PDB entry 9FP0 | electron microscopy, 3.37 A resolution | chains E and W of the 13 polymer chains in the assembly

[Chain E]
Protein: Cyclic di-GMP binding protein BcsE
From: Escherichia coli
Notes: engineered mutation(s): N-terminal Strep-tag
Sequence (536 residues; numbered -12 to 523; the number before each row is that of its first residue; numbers below 1 keep their minus sign (Met-12 is residue -12)):
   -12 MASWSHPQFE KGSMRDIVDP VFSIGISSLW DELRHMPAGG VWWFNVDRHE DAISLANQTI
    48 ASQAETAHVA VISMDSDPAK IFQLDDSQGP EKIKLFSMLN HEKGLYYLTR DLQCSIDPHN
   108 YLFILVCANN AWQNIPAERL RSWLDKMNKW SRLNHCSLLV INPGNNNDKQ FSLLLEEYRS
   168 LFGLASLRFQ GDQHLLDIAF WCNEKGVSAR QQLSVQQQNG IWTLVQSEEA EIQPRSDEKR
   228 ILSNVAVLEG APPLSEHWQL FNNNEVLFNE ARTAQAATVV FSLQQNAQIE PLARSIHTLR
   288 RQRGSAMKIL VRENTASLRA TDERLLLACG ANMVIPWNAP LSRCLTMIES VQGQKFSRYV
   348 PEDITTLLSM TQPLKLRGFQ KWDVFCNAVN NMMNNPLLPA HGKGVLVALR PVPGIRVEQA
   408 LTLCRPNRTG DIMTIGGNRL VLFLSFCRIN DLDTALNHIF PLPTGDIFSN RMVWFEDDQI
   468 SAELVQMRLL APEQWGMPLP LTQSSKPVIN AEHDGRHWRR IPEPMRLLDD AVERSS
Not modelled in the structure: -12 to 4, 214-222, 492-504, 516-523
Ligand contacts:
  - c-di-GMP (C2E; 9,9'-[(2R,3R,3aS,5S,7aR,9R,10R,10aS,12S,14aR)-3,5,10,12-tetrahydroxy-5,12-dioxidooctahydro-2H,7H-difuro[3,2-d:3',2'-j][1,3,7,9,2,8]tetraoxadiphosphacyclododecine-2,9-diyl]bis(2-amino-1,9-dihydro-6H-purin-6-one)), molecule 1: Asn273, Ile276, Ser304, Leu305, Arg306, Asp309, Arg364, Asn414, Arg415, Thr416, His445
  - c-di-GMP (C2E), molecule 2: Ala303, Leu305, Arg306, Ala307, Arg415, Asp418, Ser432, Phe433, Cys434, Asp438, Thr441, His445

[Chain W]
Protein: Cell division protein
From: Escherichia coli
Reference sequence: A0A0B1KWQ0 (A0A0B1KWQ0_ECOLX); numbering as in UniProt (aligned over 1-250)
Sequence (250 residues; row label = number of the first residue in the row):
     1 MAVLGLQGVR GGVGTTTITA ALAWSLQMLG ENVLVVDACP DNLLRLSFNV DFTHRQGWAR
    61 AMLDGQDWRD AGLRYTSQLD LLPFGQLSIE EQENPQHWQT RLSDICSGLQ QLKASGRYQW
   121 ILIDLPRDAS QITHQLLSLC DHSLAIVNVD ANCHIRLHQQ ALPDGAHILI NNFRIGSQVQ
   181 DDIYQLWLQS QRRLLPMLIH RDEAMAECLA AKQPVGEYRS DALAAEEILT LANWCLLNYS
   241 GLKTPVGSKS
Not modelled in the structure: 1, 242-250
Ligand contacts:
  - ATP (adenosine-5'-triphosphate), molecule 1: Arg10, Gly11, Arg127, Asp150, Ala151, Asn152, Arg156
  - ATP, molecule 2: Gly12, Val13, Gly14, Thr15, Thr16, Thr17, Leu43, Asn171, Asn172, Ile199, His200, Arg201, Asp202, Met205, Ala206, Leu209

[How chain E and chain W interact]
Residue-residue contacts (49):
  Val399(E) - Leu237(W)  hydrophobic
  Gly401(E) - Leu236(W)
  Ile402(E) - Leu236(W)  hydrophobic
  Ile402(E) - Leu237(W)  hydrophobic
  Arg403(E) - Leu29(W)  hydrogen bond (side chain-backbone)
  Arg403(E) - Gly30(W)
  Arg403(E) - Glu31(W)  salt bridge
  Gln406(E) - Leu29(W)  hydrogen bond (side chain-backbone)
  Gln406(E) - Glu31(W)  hydrogen bond
  Gln406(E) - Asn233(W)
  Thr409(E) - Leu29(W)
  Thr409(E) - Leu229(W)
  Leu410(E) - Asn233(W)
  Pro448(E) - Thr230(W)
  Asp453(E) - Leu237(W)
  Asp453(E) - Asn238(W)
  Ile454(E) - Leu237(W)  hydrophobic
  Leu486(E) - Met28(W)
  Leu486(E) - Leu29(W)
  Gln490(E) - Gln27(W)
  Gln490(E) - Gln78(W)  hydrogen bond
  Trp505(E) - Gln213(W)
  Arg506(E) - Asn49(W)  hydrogen bond
  Arg506(E) - Ala211(W)  hydrogen bond (side chain-backbone)
  Arg506(E) - Lys212(W)  hydrogen bond (side chain-backbone)
  Arg506(E) - Gln213(W)  hydrogen bond
  Arg507(E) - Asn49(W)  hydrogen bond (backbone-side chain)
  Arg507(E) - Tyr75(W)
  Arg507(E) - Thr76(W)
  Arg507(E) - Glu217(W)  salt bridge
  Ile508(E) - Asn49(W)
  Pro509(E) - Phe48(W)
  Pro509(E) - Asn49(W)
  Pro509(E) - Val50(W)  hydrophobic
  Pro509(E) - Leu73(W)  hydrophobic
  Pro509(E) - Arg74(W)
  Glu510(E) - Leu73(W)
  Glu510(E) - Arg74(W)  hydrogen bond (backbone-backbone)
  Pro511(E) - Gly72(W)
  Pro511(E) - Leu73(W)  hydrophobic
  Met512(E) - Arg69(W)
  Met512(E) - Asp70(W)
  Met512(E) - Gly72(W)  hydrogen bond (backbone-backbone)
  Met512(E) - Arg74(W)
  Arg513(E) - Asp67(W)  salt bridge
  Arg513(E) - Arg69(W)
  Arg513(E) - Asp70(W)  salt bridge
  Leu514(E) - Arg69(W)  hydrogen bond (backbone-backbone)
  Leu514(E) - Tyr118(W)
Interface residues without a listed pair, chain E (25 interface residues in all): Arg412, Ser491, Leu515
Interface residues without a listed pair, chain W (34 interface residues in all): Trp68, Asp80, Leu82, Leu112, Glu226, Trp234

[Summary]
25 residues of chain E and 34 residues of chain W are in contact; the contacts include 12 hydrogen bonds and 4
salt bridges. Polar contacts include Arg403(E)-Glu31(W), Arg507(E)-Glu217(W) and Arg513(E)-Asp67(W). Chain E
binds c-di-GMP. Ligands of chain W: ATP.
Here chain E is Cyclic di-GMP binding protein BcsE and chain W is Cell division protein, both from Escherichia
coli. Entry 9FP0 (Cryo-EM structure of the 'crown'less Bcs macrocomplex for E. coli cellulose secretion in
non-saturating c-di-GMP (local)) was determined by electron microscopy together with 9FMV, 9FMZ, 9FNN, 9FO7
and 9FP2 from the same study.
